Entry 1MK9 (X-ray diffraction, 2.80 A resolution); this record covers chains A and D.

== Chain A ==
Name: Integrin Beta3
Source organism: Homo sapiens
Notes: fragment: PARTIAL CYTOPLASMIC TAIL (Residues 739-750)
UniProt: P05106 (ITB3_HUMAN); residues 739-750 here correspond to UniProt positions 765-776 (UniProt number = residue number + 26)
Amino-acid sequence (16 residues; row label = number of the first residue in the row):
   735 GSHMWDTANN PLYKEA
Unresolved in the structure: 735-737
Construct notes: cloning artifact (735-738)
Curated features (UniProtKB/Swiss-Prot):
  - modified residue: Thr741 (Phosphothreonine), Tyr747 (Phosphotyrosine)

== Chain D ==
Name: Talin
Source organism: Gallus gallus
Notes: fragment: F2 AND F3 SUBDOMAINS OF FERM DOMAIN (Residues 209-400)
UniProt: P54939 (TLN1_CHICK); residues 209-400 here = UniProt positions 209-400
Amino-acid sequence (192 residues; row label = number of the first residue in the row):
   209 PVQLNLLYVQ ARDDILNGSH PVSFDKACEF AGYQCQIQFG PHNEQKHKPG FLELKDFLPK
   269 EYIKQKGERK IFMAHKNCGN MSEIEAKVRY VKLARSLKTY GVSFFLVKEK MKGKNKLVPR
   329 LLGITKECVM RVDEKTKEVI QEWSLTNIKR WAASPKSFTL DFGDYQDGYY SVQTTEGEQI
   389 AQLIAGYIDI IL

== Chain A / chain D interface ==
Contacting residue pairs - 23 pairs, chain A then chain D:
  Met738(A) with Trp359(D); Ala360(D)
  Trp739(A) with Arg358(D); Trp359(D); Ala360(D), hydrophobic; Asp369(D); Tyr377(D)
  Asp740(A) with Arg358(D); Trp359(D), hydrogen bond (backbone-backbone)
  Thr741(A) with Lys357(D), hydrogen bond (side chain-backbone); Arg358(D)
  Ala742(A) with Ile356(D); Lys357(D), hydrogen bond (backbone-backbone); Trp359(D); Ile396(D), hydrophobic
  Asn744(A) with Thr354(D), hydrogen bond (side chain-backbone); Ile356(D), hydrogen bond (side chain-backbone)
  Leu746(A) with Thr354(D); Asn355(D)
  Tyr747(A) with Asn355(D), hydrogen bond (side chain-backbone); Ile356(D); Lys357(D); Phe370(D), hydrogen bond (side chain-backbone)
Other interface residues (no listed pair), chain A (10 interface residues in all): Asn743, Pro745
Other interface residues (no listed pair), chain D (14 interface residues in all): Ala361, Thr367, Leu400

== Overview ==
The interface between chain A and chain D involves 10 residues on one side and 14 on the other, with 7
hydrogen bonds. Among the polar pairs are Thr741(A)-Lys357(D), Asn744(A)-Thr354(D) and Asn744(A)-Ile356(D).
Chain A is Integrin Beta3 (Homo sapiens) and chain D is Talin (Gallus gallus); the structure, Crystal
structure of an integrin BETA3-talin chimera, was determined by X-ray diffraction together with 1MIX, 1MIZ and
1MK7 from the same study.
